Entry 5GPL (X-ray diffraction, 2.10 A resolution); this record covers chains A and B.

Chain A (and B):
Protein: Putative nucleosome assembly protein C36B7.08c
From: Schizosaccharomyces pombe 972h-
Notes: chain B of this document is another copy of the same molecule, construct and numbering; everything in this record applies to it too
UniProt: Q9HGN2 (YO48_SCHPO); residue numbers follow UniProt; this construct covers 1-244
Sequence (274 residues; row label = number of the first residue in the row):
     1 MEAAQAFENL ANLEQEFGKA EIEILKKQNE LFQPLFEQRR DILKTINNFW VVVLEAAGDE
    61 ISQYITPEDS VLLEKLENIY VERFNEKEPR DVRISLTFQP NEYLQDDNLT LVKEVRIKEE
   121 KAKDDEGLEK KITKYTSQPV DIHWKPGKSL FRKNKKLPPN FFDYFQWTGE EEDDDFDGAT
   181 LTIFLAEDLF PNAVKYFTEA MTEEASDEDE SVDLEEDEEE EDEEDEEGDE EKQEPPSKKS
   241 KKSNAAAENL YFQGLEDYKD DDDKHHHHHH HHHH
Disordered / not traced: 1, 208-274
Sequence notes: expression tag (245-274)
Curated features (UniProtKB/Swiss-Prot):
  - modified residue: Ser-211 (Phosphoserine)
From the paper describing this entry:
  - self-association interface (contacts with another copy of this molecule): Ala-6, Phe-7, Leu-10, Leu-13, Phe-17, Ala-20, Ile-24, Leu-31, Phe-32, Leu-35, Phe-36, Ile-42, Leu-43, Ile-46
  - mutagenesis - L10A/F17A/I24A/F32A: abolished binding to Putative nucleosome assembly protein C36B7.08c (chain A)

How chain A and chain B interact:
Residue-residue contacts (51; chain A residue first):
  Ala-6(A) / Ile-42(B)
  Ala-6(A) / Thr-45(B)
  Phe-7(A) / Ile-46(B)  hydrophobic
  Phe-7(A) / Phe-197(B)  hydrophobic
  Asn-9(A) / Ile-42(B)
  Leu-10(A) / Arg-39(B)
  Leu-10(A) / Ile-42(B)  hydrophobic
  Leu-10(A) / Leu-43(B)  hydrophobic
  Leu-10(A) / Ile-46(B)  hydrophobic
  Leu-13(A) / Leu-35(B)
  Leu-13(A) / Arg-39(B)
  Glu-14(A) / Val-194(B)
  Glu-14(A) / Lys-195(B)
  Glu-16(A) / Leu-35(B)
  Phe-17(A) / Phe-32(B)  hydrophobic
  Phe-17(A) / Leu-35(B)  hydrophobic
  Phe-17(A) / Phe-36(B)  hydrophobic
  Ala-20(A) / Phe-32(B)  hydrophobic
  Glu-21(A) / Phe-32(B)
  Glu-23(A) / Lys-27(B)  salt bridge
  Glu-23(A) / Leu-31(B)
  Ile-24(A) / Lys-27(B)
  Ile-24(A) / Gln-28(B)
  Ile-24(A) / Leu-31(B)  hydrophobic
  Ile-24(A) / Phe-32(B)  hydrophobic
  Lys-27(A) / Glu-23(B)  salt bridge
  Lys-27(A) / Ile-24(B)
  Gln-28(A) / Ile-24(B)
  Leu-31(A) / Ala-20(B)
  Leu-31(A) / Glu-23(B)
  Leu-31(A) / Ile-24(B)  hydrophobic
  Phe-32(A) / Ala-20(B)  hydrophobic
  Phe-32(A) / Glu-21(B)
  Leu-35(A) / Leu-13(B)
  Leu-35(A) / Glu-16(B)
  Leu-35(A) / Phe-17(B)  hydrophobic
  Phe-36(A) / Phe-17(B)  hydrophobic
  Gln-38(A) / Leu-13(B)
  Arg-39(A) / Leu-10(B)
  Arg-39(A) / Leu-13(B)
  Ile-42(A) / Ala-6(B)
  Ile-42(A) / Asn-9(B)
  Ile-42(A) / Leu-10(B)  hydrophobic
  Ile-46(A) / Phe-7(B)  hydrophobic
  Ile-46(A) / Leu-10(B)  hydrophobic
  Asp-125(A) / Glu-204(B)
  Lys-130(A) / Glu-199(B)  salt bridge
  Lys-130(A) / Thr-202(B)  hydrogen bond
  Val-194(A) / Glu-14(B)
  Phe-197(A) / Phe-7(B)  hydrophobic
  Thr-202(A) / Asp-125(B)
Also at the interface, not in a pair above, chain A (31 interface residues in all): Leu-43, Thr-45, Asp-124, Lys-131
Also at the interface, not in a pair above, chain B (32 interface residues in all): Gln-38, Asp-124

Overview:
The interface between chain A and chain B involves 31 residues on one side and 32 on the other; the contacts
include 1 hydrogen bond and 3 salt bridges. Among the polar pairs are Glu-23(A)/Lys-27(B),
Lys-130(A)/Glu-199(B) and Lys-130(A)/Thr-202(B). The paper reports that L10A/F17A/I24A/F32A of chain A abolish
binding to Putative nucleosome assembly protein C36B7.08c (chain A); a self-association interface involving
Ala-6(A), Phe-7(A) and Leu-10(A) among others.
Both chains are Putative nucleosome assembly protein C36B7.08c (Schizosaccharomyces pombe 972h-). Entry 5GPL
(Crystal structure of Ccp1) was determined by X-ray diffraction together with 5GPK from the same study.
